9HJ1 - chains A and C of the 3 polymer chains in the assembly; structure by electron microscopy, 2.90 A resolution.

# Chain A
Protein: Cyclin-A2
Source organism: Homo sapiens
UniProtKB: P20248 (CCNA2_HUMAN); residue numbers follow UniProt; this construct covers 1-432
Amino-acid sequence (432 residues; row label = number of the first residue in the row):
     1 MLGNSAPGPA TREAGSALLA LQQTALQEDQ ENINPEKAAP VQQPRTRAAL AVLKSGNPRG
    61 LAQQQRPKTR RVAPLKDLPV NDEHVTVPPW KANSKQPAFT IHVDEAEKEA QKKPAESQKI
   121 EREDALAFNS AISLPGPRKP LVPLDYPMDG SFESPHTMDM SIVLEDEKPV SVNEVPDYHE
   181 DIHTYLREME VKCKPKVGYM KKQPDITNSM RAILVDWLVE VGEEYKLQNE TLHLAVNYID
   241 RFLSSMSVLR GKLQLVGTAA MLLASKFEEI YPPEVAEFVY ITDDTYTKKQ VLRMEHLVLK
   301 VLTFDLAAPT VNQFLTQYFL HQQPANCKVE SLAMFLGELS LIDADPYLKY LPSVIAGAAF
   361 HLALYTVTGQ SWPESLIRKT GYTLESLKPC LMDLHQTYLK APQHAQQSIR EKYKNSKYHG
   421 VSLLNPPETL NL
Unresolved in the structure: 1-177
Construct notes: variant Val-163 (Ile in P20248)
UniProt features mapped onto this chain:
  - modified residue: Met-1 (N-acetylmethionine), Ser-5 (Phosphoserine), Ser-55 (Phosphoserine)

# Chain C
Protein: Scaper
Amino-acid sequence (13 residues; row label = number of the first residue in the row):
     1 SNARRSINFG GST
Unresolved in the structure: 1, 11-13

# Chain A / chain C interface
Contacting residue pairs (31; chain A residue first):
  Met-210(A) with Phe-9(C)
  Ile-213(A) with Arg-5(C); Ile-7(C), hydrophobic
  Asp-216(A) with Arg-5(C), salt bridge
  Trp-217(A) with Ala-3(C), hydrogen bond (side chain-backbone); Arg-5(C); Ile-7(C), hydrophobic
  Glu-220(A) with Asn-2(C); Ala-3(C); Arg-5(C), salt bridge
  Val-221(A) with Ala-3(C)
  Glu-224(A) with Asn-2(C); Ala-3(C)
  Arg-250(A) with Phe-9(C); Gly-10(C)
  Leu-253(A) with Phe-9(C), hydrophobic
  Gln-254(A) with Arg-5(C), hydrogen bond (side chain-backbone); Ser-6(C); Ile-7(C), hydrogen bond (side chain-backbone); Phe-9(C)
  Tyr-280(A) with Arg-4(C), hydrogen bond (backbone-side chain)
  Ile-281(A) with Ala-3(C); Arg-4(C); Arg-5(C)
  Thr-282(A) with Arg-5(C); Ser-6(C), hydrogen bond (backbone-side chain)
  Asp-283(A) with Arg-4(C), salt bridge; Arg-5(C); Ser-6(C)
  Asp-284(A) with Arg-4(C), salt bridge
  Thr-285(A) with Ser-6(C), hydrogen bond
Also at the interface, not in a pair above, chain A (17 interface residues in all): Leu-214

# In short
17 residues of chain A face 8 of chain C across their interface; the contacts include 6 hydrogen bonds and 4
salt bridges. Among the polar pairs are Asp-216(A)/Arg-5(C), Glu-220(A)/Arg-5(C) and Asp-283(A)/Arg-4(C).
Here chain A is Cyclin-A2 (Homo sapiens) and chain C is Scaper. Entry 9HJ1 (Cryo-EM structure of CDK2-cyclin A
bound to a SCAPER peptide) was determined by electron microscopy.
